PDB entry 3DGO | X-ray diffraction, 2.50 A resolution | chain A

Chain A:
Name: ATP Binding Protein-DX
Notes: engineered mutation(s): Y43F
Sequence (81 residues; each row starts with the number of its first residue; numbers below 1 keep their minus sign (Gly-1 is residue -1)):
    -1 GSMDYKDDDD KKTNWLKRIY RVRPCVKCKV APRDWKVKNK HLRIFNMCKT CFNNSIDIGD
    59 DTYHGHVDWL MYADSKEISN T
Disordered / not traced: -1 to 4, 74-79
Metal / ion sites: Zn2+: Cys23, Cys26, Cys46, Cys49
Ligand contacts: ATP (adenosine-5'-triphosphate): Asp32, Lys34, Lys36, Arg41, Phe43, Asn44, Met45, Cys46, Phe50, Tyr61, His62, Gly63, His64

Summary:
Ligands of chain A: ATP. Cys23, Cys26, Cys46 and Cys49 form the Zn2+ site.
Chain A is ATP Binding Protein-DX; the structure, A non-biological ATP binding protein with a Tyr-Phe mutation
in the ligand binding domain, was determined by X-ray diffraction, deposited together with 3DGL and 3DGN.
